PDB entry 4LCS | X-ray diffraction, 2.20 A resolution | chain A

[Chain A]
Molecule: Chromosome 8 SCAF14545, whole genome shotgun sequence
Source organism: Tetraodon nigroviridis
Sequence (520 residues; numbered -19 to 500; the number before each row is that of its first residue; numbers below 1 keep their minus sign (Gly-19 is residue -19)):
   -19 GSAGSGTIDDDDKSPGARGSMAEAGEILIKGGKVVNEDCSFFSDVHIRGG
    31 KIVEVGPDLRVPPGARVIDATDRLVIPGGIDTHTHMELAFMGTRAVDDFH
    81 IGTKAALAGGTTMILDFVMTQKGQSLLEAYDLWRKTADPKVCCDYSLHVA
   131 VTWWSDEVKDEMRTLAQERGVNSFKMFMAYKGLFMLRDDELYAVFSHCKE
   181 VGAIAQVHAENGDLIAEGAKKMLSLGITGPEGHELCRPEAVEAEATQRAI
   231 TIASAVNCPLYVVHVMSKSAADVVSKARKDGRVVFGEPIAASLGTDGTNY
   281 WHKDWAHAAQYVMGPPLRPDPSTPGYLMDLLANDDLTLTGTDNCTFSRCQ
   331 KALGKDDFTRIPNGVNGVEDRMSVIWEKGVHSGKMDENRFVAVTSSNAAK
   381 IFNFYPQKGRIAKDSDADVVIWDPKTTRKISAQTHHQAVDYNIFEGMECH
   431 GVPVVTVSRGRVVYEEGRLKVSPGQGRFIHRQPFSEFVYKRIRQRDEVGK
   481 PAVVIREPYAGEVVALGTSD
Disordered / not traced: -19 to 3, 489-500
Modified residues: Lys155 (lysine nz-carboxylic acid; KCX)
Bound ions: Zn2+ site 1: His63, His65, Lys155, Asp322; Zn2+ site 2: Lys155, His188, His244
Ligand contacts: imidazolidine-2,4-dione (HYN): His65, Leu68, Phe70, Met99, Lys155, Tyr160, His244, Met293, Gly294, Asp322, Asn343, Gly344
What the authors report for this chain:
  - binding site for imidazolidine-2,4-dione: Phe70, Tyr160, Gly294, Asp322
  - conformationally variable residues (loop rearrangement): Ala69 to Arg74, Met158 to Met165
  - catalytic residues: Asp322 (citing earlier work)
  - catalytic residues: Tyr160 (proposed by the authors, not directly observed)

[Summary]
Ligands of chain A: imidazolidine-2,4-dione. The Zn2+ site 1 is built by His63, His65, Lys155 and Asp322. The
Zn2+ site 2 is built by Lys155, His188 and His244. The paper reports catalytic residues Asp322 and Tyr160; a
binding site for imidazolidine-2,4-dione at Phe70, Tyr160 and Gly294 among others.
Chain A is Chromosome 8 SCAF14545, whole genome shotgun sequence (Tetraodon nigroviridis); the structure, The
crystal structure of di-Zn dihydropyrimidinase in complex with hydantoin, was determined by X-ray diffraction,
deposited together with 4LCQ and 4LCR.
